PDB entry 9FFC | X-ray diffraction, 1.25 A resolution | chain A

== Chain A ==
Name: Triosephosphate isomerase
Organism: Homo sapiens
Notes: EC 5.3.1.1, 4.2.3.3
UniProt: P60174 (TPIS_HUMAN); residue numbers follow UniProt; this construct covers 1-249
Amino-acid sequence (249 residues; numbered 1 to 249; the number before each row is that of its first residue):
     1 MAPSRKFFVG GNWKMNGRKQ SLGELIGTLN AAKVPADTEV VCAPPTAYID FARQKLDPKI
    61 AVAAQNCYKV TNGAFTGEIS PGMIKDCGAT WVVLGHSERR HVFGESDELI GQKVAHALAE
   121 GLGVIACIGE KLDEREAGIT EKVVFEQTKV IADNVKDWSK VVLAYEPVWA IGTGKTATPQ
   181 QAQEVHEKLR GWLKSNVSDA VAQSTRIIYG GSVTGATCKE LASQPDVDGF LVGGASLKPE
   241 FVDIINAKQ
Not modelled in the structure: 1-3
Residues lining bound ligands: sn-glycerol-3-phosphate (G3P): Ser97, Glu98, His101, Val102, Lys131, Val168, Ile171
UniProt features mapped onto this chain:
  - active site: His96 (Electrophile), Glu166 (Proton acceptor)
  - binding site (substrate): Asn12, Lys14
  - modified residue: Lys14 (N6-acetyllysine), Ser21 (Phosphoserine), Tyr68 (3'-nitrotyrosine), Ser80 (Phosphoserine), Ser106 (Phosphoserine), Lys149 (N6-succinyllysine), Lys156 (N6-acetyllysine), Ser159 (Phosphoserine), Thr173 (Phosphothreonine), Lys194 (N6-acetyllysine), Ser198 (Phosphoserine), Tyr209 (3'-nitrotyrosine), Ser212 (Phosphoserine), Thr214 (Phosphothreonine), Ser223 (Phosphoserine), Lys238 (N6-acetyllysine)
  - cross-link: Lys142 (Glycyl lysine isopeptide (Lys-Gly) (interchain with G-Cter in SUMO1))
  - natural variant: Cys42 (C42Y: In TPID), Gly73 (G73A: In TPID), Glu105 (E105D: In TPID), Gly123 (G123R: In Manchester), Val155 (V155M: In TPID), Ile171 (I171V: In TPID), Val232 (V232M: In TPID), Phe241 (F241L: In TPID)
What the authors report for this chain:
  - binding site for sn-glycerol-3-phosphate: Ser97, His101

== Overview ==
Bound to chain A: sn-glycerol-3-phosphate. UniProt lists active-site residues His96 and Glu166 and
substrate-binding residues Asn12 and Lys14. From the paper: a binding site for sn-glycerol-3-phosphate at
Ser97 and His101.
Chain A is Triosephosphate isomerase (Homo sapiens); the structure, Crystal structure of human triose
phosphate isomerase with glycerol-3-phosphate ligand, was determined by X-ray diffraction together with 9F69,
9FCW, 9FHF, 9FKC and 9FKF from the same study.
